PDB entry 8UFT | X-ray diffraction, 1.78 A resolution | chains A and B

== Chain A (and B) ==
Protein: Nitric oxide synthase 3
From: Homo sapiens
Notes: EC 1.14.13.39; chain B of this document is another copy of the same molecule, construct and numbering; everything in this record applies to it too
UniProtKB: P29474 (NOS3_HUMAN); residues 41-480 here = UniProt positions 41-480
Chain sequence (440 residues; numbered 41 to 480; the number before each row is that of its first residue):
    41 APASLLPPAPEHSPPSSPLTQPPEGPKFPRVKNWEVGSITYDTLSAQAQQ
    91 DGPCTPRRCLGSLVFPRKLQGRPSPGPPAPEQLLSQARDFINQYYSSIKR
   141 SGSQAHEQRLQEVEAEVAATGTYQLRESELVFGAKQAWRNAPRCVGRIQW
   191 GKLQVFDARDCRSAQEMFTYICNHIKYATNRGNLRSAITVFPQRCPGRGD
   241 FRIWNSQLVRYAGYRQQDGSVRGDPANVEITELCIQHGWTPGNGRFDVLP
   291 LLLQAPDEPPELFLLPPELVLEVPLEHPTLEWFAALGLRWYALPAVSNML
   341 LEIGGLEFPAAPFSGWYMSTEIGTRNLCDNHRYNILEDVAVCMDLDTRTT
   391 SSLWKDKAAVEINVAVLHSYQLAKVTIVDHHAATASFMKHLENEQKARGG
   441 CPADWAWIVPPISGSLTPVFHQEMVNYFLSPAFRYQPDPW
Not modelled in the structure: 41-65, 107-118
Sequence notes: variant E298 (Asp in P29474); engineered mutation N370 (Pro in P29474)
Ion coordination: Zn2+: C94, C99 (shared with C94(B), C99(B) of chain B); Ca2+ near E167 (its only coordinating residue here); heme Fe near C184 (its only coordinating residue here)
Residues lining bound ligands:
  - tetrahydrobiopterin (H4B), molecule 1: W74, W445, F460, H461, Q462, E463
  - tetrahydrobiopterin (H4B), molecule 2: S102, V104, R365, A446, W447
  - heme (HEM): W178, A181, R183, C184, V185, G186, L193, S226, M339, F353, S354, G355, W356, Y357, M358, E361, R365, V418, W447, F473, Y475
  - WK2 ((7M)-4-methyl-7-(4-methyl-2,3,4,5-tetrahydro-1,4-benzoxazepin-7-yl)quinolin-2-amine): P334, V336, F353, S354, G355, W356, Y357, M358, E361, N366, R372, W447
Swiss-Prot annotation at these positions:
  - binding site (Zn(2+)): C94, C99
  - binding site ((6R)-L-erythro-5,6,7,8-tetrahydrobiopterin): S102, R365, A446, W447, F460
  - binding site (heme b): C184, Y475
  - binding site (L-arginine): Q247, W356, Y357, E361, N366
  - modified residue: S114 (Phosphoserine)
  - natural variant: E298 (D298E: this construct carries the variant), R474 (R474C: Found in a colorectal cancer sample)
  - mutagenesis: S114 (S114A: Reduced nitrite (NO) production)
What the authors report for this chain:
  - mutagenesis - P370N: unchanged binding to WK2

== Interface between chain A and chain B ==
Pairs across the interface (115; chain A residue first):
  P66(A) with R98(B), hydrogen bond (backbone-side chain)
  P69(A) with L100(B), hydrophobic
  R70(A) with L103(B)
  W74(A) with V104(B); F105(B), hydrophobic; H371(B)
  E75(A) with N370(B), hydrogen bond; H371(B)
  S85(A) with R97(B)
  A86(A) with R97(B), hydrogen bond (backbone-side chain)
  A88(A) with R97(B), hydrogen bond (backbone-side chain)
  D91(A) with P96(B); R97(B)
  G92(A) with P96(B), hydrogen bond (backbone-backbone)
  C94(A) with C94(B), hydrophobic; T95(B); P96(B); C99(B), hydrophobic
  T95(A) with C94(B)
  P96(A) with D91(B); G92(B), hydrogen bond (backbone-backbone); C94(B)
  R97(A) with S85(B); A86(B); A88(B), hydrogen bond (side chain-backbone); Y467(B)
  R98(A) with P66(B), hydrogen bond (side chain-backbone); V465(B); N466(B); Y467(B)
  C99(A) with C94(B), hydrophobic; C99(B), hydrophobic; V465(B); N466(B), hydrogen bond (backbone-backbone)
  L100(A) with V465(B), hydrophobic
  S102(A) with W445(B); E463(B); M464(B), hydrogen bond (side chain-backbone)
  L103(A) with R70(B); E463(B); M464(B)
  V104(A) with W74(B); E463(B), hydrogen bond (backbone-side chain)
  F105(A) with W74(B), hydrophobic
  T364(A) with S455(B)
  R365(A) with S455(B); F460(B); H461(B)
  D369(A) with H461(B), salt bridge
  N370(A) with E75(B), hydrogen bond
  H371(A) with W74(B); E75(B); H461(B)
  T390(A) with D419(B), hydrogen bond; H421(B); A422(B)
  S391(A) with L407(B); Q411(B), hydrogen bond; D419(B), hydrogen bond (backbone-side chain)
  L393(A) with N403(B); V404(B); L407(B), hydrophobic; H420(B)
  K395(A) with H421(B); L456(B)
  D396(A) with H420(B), salt bridge; H421(B), salt bridge; S453(B), hydrogen bond
  K397(A) with V400(B)
  A399(A) with L456(B), hydrophobic
  V400(A) with K397(B)
  N403(A) with L393(B)
  V404(A) with L393(B), hydrophobic; K397(B)
  L407(A) with S391(B); L393(B), hydrophobic
  Q411(A) with S391(B), hydrogen bond
  D419(A) with T390(B), hydrogen bond; S391(B), hydrogen bond (side chain-backbone)
  H420(A) with L393(B); D396(B), salt bridge
  H421(A) with T390(B); K395(B); D396(B), salt bridge
  W445(A) with S102(B); A446(B), hydrophobic
  A446(A) with W445(B), hydrophobic
  P451(A) with S453(B); G454(B), hydrogen bond (backbone-backbone); S455(B), hydrogen bond (backbone-backbone)
  S453(A) with D396(B), hydrogen bond; P451(B); S453(B)
  G454(A) with P451(B), hydrogen bond (backbone-backbone)
  S455(A) with T364(B); R365(B); P451(B), hydrogen bond (backbone-backbone)
  L456(A) with K395(B); A399(B), hydrophobic
  F460(A) with R365(B)
  H461(A) with R365(B); D369(B), salt bridge; H371(B)
  E463(A) with S102(B); L103(B); V104(B), hydrogen bond (side chain-backbone)
  M464(A) with S102(B), hydrogen bond (backbone-side chain); L103(B)
  V465(A) with R98(B); C99(B); L100(B), hydrophobic
  N466(A) with R98(B); C99(B), hydrogen bond (backbone-backbone)
  Y467(A) with R97(B); R98(B)
Interface residues without a listed pair, chain A (63 interface residues in all): Q90, G101, C368, L376, S392, E401, A422, I452
Interface residues without a listed pair, chain B (63 interface residues in all): P69, Q90, G101, C368, L376, S392, E401, I452

== Summary ==
Chain A and chain B each contribute 63 residues to their interface; the contacts include 27 hydrogen bonds and
6 salt bridges. Polar contacts include D369(A)-H461(B), D396(A)-H420(B) and D396(A)-H421(B). Bound to chain A:
heme, tetrahydrobiopterin and compound WK2. From the paper: P370N of chain A leaves binding to WK2 unchanged.
Chain A and chain B are both Nitric oxide synthase 3 (Homo sapiens); the structure, Structure of human
endothelial nitric oxide synthase P370N mutant heme domain in complex with
4-methyl-7-(4-methyl-2,3,4,5-tetrahydrobenzo[f][1,4]oxazepin-7-yl)quinolin-2-amine, was determined by X-ray
diffraction, deposited together with 8UFP, 8UFQ, 8UFR, 8UFS and 8UFU.
